PDB entry 1E5R | X-ray diffraction, 2.30 A resolution | chain A

[Chain A]
Molecule: Proline oxidase
Organism: Streptomyces sp
UniProt: O09345 (O09345); residue numbers follow UniProt; this construct covers 1-290
Sequence (290 residues; each row starts with the number of its first residue):
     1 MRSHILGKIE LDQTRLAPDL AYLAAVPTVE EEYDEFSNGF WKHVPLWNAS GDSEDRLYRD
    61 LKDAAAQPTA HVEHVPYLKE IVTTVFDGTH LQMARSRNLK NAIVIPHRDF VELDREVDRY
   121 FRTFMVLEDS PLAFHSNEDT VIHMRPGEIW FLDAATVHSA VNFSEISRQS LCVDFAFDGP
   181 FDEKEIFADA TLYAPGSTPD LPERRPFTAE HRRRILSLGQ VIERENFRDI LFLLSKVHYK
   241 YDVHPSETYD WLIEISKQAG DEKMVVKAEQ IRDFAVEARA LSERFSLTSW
Disordered / not traced: 31-34, 49-66, 111-118
Curated features (UniProtKB/Swiss-Prot):
  - binding site (Fe cation): His107, Asp109, His158
  - binding site (2-oxoglutarate): Arg168

[Summary]
Curated annotation (UniProt) lists 3 Fe cation-binding residues and residue binding 2-oxoglutarate Arg168.
Chain A is Proline oxidase (Streptomyces sp); the structure, Proline 3-hydroxylase (type II) -apo form, was
determined by X-ray diffraction.
